9O6S - chains M and N of the 24 polymer chains in the assembly; structure by electron microscopy, 21.00 A resolution (very low resolution: no residue pairs are listed; an interface is given only as per-side residue counts).

[Chain M]
Protein: Prohibitin-2
Organism: Homo sapiens
UniProtKB: Q99623 (PHB2_HUMAN); numbering as in UniProt (aligned over 1-299)
Chain sequence (299 residues; row label = number of the first residue in the row):
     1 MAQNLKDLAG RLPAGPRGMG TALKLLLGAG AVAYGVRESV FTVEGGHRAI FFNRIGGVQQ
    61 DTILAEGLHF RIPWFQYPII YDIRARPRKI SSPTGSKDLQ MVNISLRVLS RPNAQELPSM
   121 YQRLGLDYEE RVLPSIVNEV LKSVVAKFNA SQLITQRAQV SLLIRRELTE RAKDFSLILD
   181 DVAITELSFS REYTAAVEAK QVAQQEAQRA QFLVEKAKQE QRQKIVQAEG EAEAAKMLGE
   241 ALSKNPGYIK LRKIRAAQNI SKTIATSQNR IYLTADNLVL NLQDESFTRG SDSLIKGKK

[Chain N]
Protein: Prohibitin 1
Organism: Homo sapiens
UniProtKB: P35232 (PHB1_HUMAN); residue numbers follow UniProt; this construct covers 1-272
Chain sequence (272 residues; numbered 1 to 272; the number before each row is that of its first residue):
     1 MAAKVFESIG KFGLALAVAG GVVNSALYNV DAGHRAVIFD RFRGVQDIVV GEGTHFLIPW
    61 VQKPIIFDCR SRPRNVPVIT GSKDLQNVNI TLRILFRPVA SQLPRIFTSI GEDYDERVLP
   121 SITTEILKSV VARFDAGELI TQRELVSRQV SDDLTERAAT FGLILDDVSL THLTFGKEFT
   181 EAVEAKQVAQ QEAERARFVV EKAEQQKKAA IISAEGDSKA AELIANSLAT AGDGLIELRK
   241 LEAAEDIAYQ LSRSRNITYL PAGQSVLLQL PQ

[Interface between chain M and chain N]
At this resolution (21 A) residue pairs are not listed: 82 residues of chain M and 78 of chain N lie at the interface.

[Summary]
82 residues of chain M and 78 residues of chain N are in contact.
Here chain M is Prohibitin-2 and chain N is Prohibitin 1, both from Homo sapiens. Entry 9O6S (Structure of the
human prohibitin complex in the closed state) was determined by electron microscopy together with 9O6T from
the same study.
